Entry 8CLH (X-ray diffraction, 2.50 A resolution); this record covers chains B and F of the 6 polymer chains in the assembly.

== Chain B ==
Name: Tubulin beta-2B chain
Source organism: Bos taurus
UniProt: Q6B856 (TBB2B_BOVIN); the author numbering skips numbers that UniProt does not, so the offset changes along the chain: 2-42 = UniProt 2-42; 45-360 = UniProt 43-358; 369-441 = UniProt 359-431
Sequence (430 residues; each row starts with the number of its first residue; note: 10 numbers in that range are skipped by the numbering (no residue carries them; nothing is unmodelled there)):
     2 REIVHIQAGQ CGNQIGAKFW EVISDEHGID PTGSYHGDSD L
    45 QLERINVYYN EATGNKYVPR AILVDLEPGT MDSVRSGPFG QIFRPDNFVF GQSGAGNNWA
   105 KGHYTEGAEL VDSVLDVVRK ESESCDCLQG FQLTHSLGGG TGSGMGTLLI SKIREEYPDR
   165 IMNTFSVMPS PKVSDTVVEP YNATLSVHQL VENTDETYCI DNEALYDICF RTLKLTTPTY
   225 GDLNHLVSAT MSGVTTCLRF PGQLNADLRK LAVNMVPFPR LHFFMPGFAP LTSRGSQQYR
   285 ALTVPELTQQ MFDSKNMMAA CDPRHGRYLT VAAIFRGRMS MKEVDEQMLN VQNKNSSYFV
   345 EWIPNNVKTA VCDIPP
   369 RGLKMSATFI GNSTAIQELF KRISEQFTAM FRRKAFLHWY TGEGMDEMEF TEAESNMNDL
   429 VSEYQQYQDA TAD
Not modelled in the structure: 441
Residues lining bound ligands:
  - epothilone a (EP): Leu217, Leu219, Asp226, His229, Leu230, Ala233, Phe272, Pro274, Leu275, Thr276, Arg278, Gln281, Gln282, Tyr283, Arg284, Leu286, Leu371
  - GDP (guanosine-5'-diphosphate): Gly10, Gln11, Cys12, Gln15, Ile16, Asp69, Asn101, Ser140, Gly142, Gly143, Gly144, Thr145, Gly146, Val171, Pro173, Val177, Ser178, Glu183, Asn206, Leu209, Tyr224, Leu227, Asn228
  - colchicine (LOC; N-[(7S)-1,2,3,10-tetramethoxy-9-oxo-6,7-dihydro-5H-benzo[d]heptalen-7-yl]ethanamide): Cys241, Leu242, Leu248, Ala250, Asp251, Lys254, Leu255, Asn258, Met259, Thr314, Val315, Ala316, Ala317, Ile318, Asn350, Lys352, Thr353, Ala354
  - Peloruside A (POU): Gln293, Phe296, Asp297, Ser298, Lys299, Pro307, Arg308, Tyr312, Val335, Asn339, Tyr342
  - vinblastine (VLB; (2alpha,2'beta,3beta,4alpha,5beta)-vincaleukoblastine): Pro175, Lys176, Val177, Ser178, Asp179, Tyr210, Phe214, Thr220, Thr221, Pro222, Thr223, Tyr224, Leu227
Curated features (UniProtKB/Swiss-Prot):
  - binding site (GTP): Gln11, Glu71, Ser140, Gly144, Thr145, Gly146, Asn206, Asn228
  - binding site (Mg(2+)): Glu71
  - modified residue: Ser40 (Phosphoserine), Thr57 (Phosphothreonine), Lys60 (N6-acetyllysine), Ser174 (Phosphoserine), Thr287 (Phosphothreonine), Thr292 (Phosphothreonine), Arg320 (Omega-N-methylarginine)
  - cross-link (Glycyl lysine isopeptide (Lys-Gly)): Lys60 (interchain with G-Cter in ubiquitin), Lys326 (interchain with G-Cter in ubiquitin)

== Chain F ==
Name: Tubulin tyrosine ligase
Source organism: Gallus gallus
UniProt: E1BQ43 (E1BQ43_CHICK); residues 1-378 here = UniProt positions 1-378
Sequence (381 residues; numbered 1 to 381; the number before each row is that of its first residue):
     1 MYTFVVRDEN SSVYAEVSRL LLATGQWKRL RKDNPRFNLM LGERNRLPFG RLGHEPGLVQ
    61 LVNYYRGADK LCRKASLVKL IKTSPELSES CTWFPESYVI YPTNLKTPVA PAQNGIRHLI
   121 NNTRTDEREV FLAAYNRRRE GREGNVWIAK SSAGAKGEGI LISSEASELL DFIDEQGQVH
   181 VIQKYLEKPL LLEPGHRKFD IRSWVLVDHL YNIYLYREGV LRTSSEPYNS ANFQDKTCHL
   241 TNHCIQKEYS KNYGRYEEGN EMFFEEFNQY LMDALNTTLE NSILLQIKHI IRSCLMCIEP
   301 AISTKHLHYQ SFQLFGFDFM VDEELKVWLI EVNGAPACAQ KLYAELCQGI VDVAISSVFP
   361 LADTGQKTSQ PTSIFIKLHH H
Not modelled in the structure: 103-124, 156-161, 232-234, 247-255, 363-371
Construct notes: expression tag (379-381)
Residues lining bound ligands: AMP-PCP (ACP; phosphomethylphosphonic acid adenylate ester): Lys74, Pro95, Ile148, Lys150, Gly154, Gln183, Lys184, Tyr185, Leu186, Lys198, Asp200, His239, Leu240, Thr241, Asn242, Asp318, Met320, Ile330, Glu331, Asn333

== Chain B / chain F interface ==
Pairs across the interface - 11 pairs, chain B then chain F:
  Leu333(B) with Pro56(F)
  Gln336(B) with Arg36(F), hydrogen bond
  Asn337(B) with Arg36(F), hydrogen bond; Gly57(F), hydrogen bond (side chain-backbone); Leu58(F)
  Lys338(B) with Met1(F)
  Ser340(B) with Leu30(F); Asn34(F), hydrogen bond; Arg36(F)
  Asn349(B) with Glu55(F)
  Ala440(B) with Asp33(F)
Also at the interface, not in a pair above, chain B (9 interface residues in all): Arg311, Ser341
Also at the interface, not in a pair above, chain F (12 interface residues in all): Thr3, Lys28, Arg31

== Overview ==
9 residues of chain B face 12 of chain F across their interface, with 4 hydrogen bonds. Among the polar pairs
are Gln336(B)-Arg36(F), Asn337(B)-Arg36(F) and Asn337(B)-Gly57(F). Chain B binds GDP, colchicine, epothilone
a, Peloruside A and vinblastine. Bound to chain F: AMP-PCP.
Here chain B is Tubulin beta-2B chain (Bos taurus) and chain F is Tubulin tyrosine ligase (Gallus gallus).
Entry 8CLH (Drug cocktail (Colchicine, Epothilone A, Peloruside, Ansamitocin P3, Vinblastine) bound to tubulin
(T2R-TTL) complex) was determined by X-ray diffraction (same publication as 8CL9, 8CLB, 8CLC, 8CLD, 8CLE, 8CLF
and 8CLG).
